6JLQ - chains A and C of the 3 polymer chains in the assembly; structure by X-ray diffraction, 3.10 A resolution.

[Chain A]
Protein: Ubiquitin carboxyl-terminal hydrolase 46
From: Homo sapiens
Notes: EC 3.4.19.12
UniProtKB: P62068 (UBP46_HUMAN); residue numbers follow UniProt; this construct covers 24-366
Amino-acid sequence (352 residues; each row starts with the number of its first residue):
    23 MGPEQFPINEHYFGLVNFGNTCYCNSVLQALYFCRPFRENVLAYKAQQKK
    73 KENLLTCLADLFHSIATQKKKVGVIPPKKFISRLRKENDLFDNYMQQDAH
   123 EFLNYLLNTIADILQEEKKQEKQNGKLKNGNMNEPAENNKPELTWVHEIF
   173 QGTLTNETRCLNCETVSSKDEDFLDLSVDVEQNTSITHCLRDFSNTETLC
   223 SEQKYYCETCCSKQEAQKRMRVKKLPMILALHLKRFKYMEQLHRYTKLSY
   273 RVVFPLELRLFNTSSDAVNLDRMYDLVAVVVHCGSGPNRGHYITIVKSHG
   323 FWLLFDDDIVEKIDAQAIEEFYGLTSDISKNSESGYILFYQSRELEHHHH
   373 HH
Not modelled in the structure: 23-34, 66-76, 89-96, 143-163, 367-374
Sequence notes: initiating methionine (23); expression tag (367-374)
Bound ions: Zn2+: Cys182, Cys185, Cys229, Cys232
UniProt features mapped onto this chain:
  - active site: Cys44 (Nucleophile), His313 (Proton acceptor)
  - binding site (Zn(2+)): Cys182, Cys185, Cys229, Cys232
What the authors report for this chain:
  - mutagenesis - E186K: abolished binding to WD repeat-containing protein 48
  - mutagenesis - E186K, E279R, E279R/D293R, D293R, T347A/S348A: unchanged binding to WD repeat-containing protein 20, highly similar to WD repeat protein 20 (chain C)
  - mutagenesis - C44S, E186K: abolished catalytic activity on PHLPP1
  - catalytic residues: Cys44 (proposed by the authors, not directly observed)
  - mutagenesis - V275D/F283A: decreased catalytic activity on PHLPP1
  - mutagenesis - T347A/S348A: unchanged catalytic activity on PHLPP1

[Chain C]
Protein: WD repeat-containing protein 20, highly similar to WD repeat protein 20
From: Homo sapiens
UniProtKB: chimeric construct of Q8TBZ3, B3KQX8, L8I535: residues 1-318 from Q8TBZ3 (WDR20_HUMAN) positions 1-318 (same numbers); residues 363-488 from B3KQX8 positions 106-137 (offset varies); residues 509-569 from L8I535 positions 535-595 (UniProt number = residue number + 26)
Amino-acid sequence (444 residues; row label = number of the first residue in the row; note: 133 numbers in that range are skipped by the numbering (no residue carries them; nothing is unmodelled there); numbers below 1 keep their minus sign (Met-7 is residue -7)):
    -7 MGHHHHHHMATEGGGKEMNEIKTQFTTREGLYKLLPHSEYSRPNRVPFNS
    43 QGSNPVRVSFVNLNDQSGNGDRLCFNVGRELYFYIYKGVRKAADLSKPID
    93 KRIYKGTQPTCHDFNHLTATAESVSLLVGFSAGQVQLIDPIKKETSKLFN
   143 EERLIDKSRVTCVKWVPGSESLFLVAHSSGNMYLYNVEHTCGTTAPHYQL
   193 LKQGESFAVHTCKSKSTRNPLLKWTVGEGALNEFAFSPDGKFLACVSQDG
   243 FLRVFNFDSVELHGTMKSYFGGLLCVCWSPDGKYIVTGGEDDLVTVWSFV
   293 DCRVIARGHGHKSWVSVVAFDPYTTSGGG
   361 GSVSVTYRFGSVGQDTQLCLWDLTEDILFPH
   486 QPLGGGGSGGGGSGGGGSGGGGSLGTPLCPRMEDVPLLEPLICKKIAHER
   536 LTVLIFLEDCIVTACQEGFICTWGRPGKVVSFNP
Not modelled in the structure: -7 to 10, 361, 486-508, 569
Sequence notes: initiating methionine (-7); expression tag (-6 to 0); linker (319-321, 361-362, 489-508)
UniProt features mapped onto this chain:
  - modified residue: Ala2 (N-acetylalanine)
What the authors report for this chain:
  - mutagenesis - N41A, N41A/E534A, E534A: unchanged binding to Ubiquitin carboxyl-terminal hydrolase 46 (chain A)
  - mutagenesis - N41A, N41A/E534A, E534A: unchanged catalytic activity with Ubiquitin carboxyl-terminal hydrolase 46 (chain A)
  - mutagenesis - F262A, F262A/W306A, W306A: abolished catalytic activity with Ubiquitin carboxyl-terminal hydrolase 46 (chain A)

[Chain A / chain C interface]
Residue-residue contacts - 45 pairs, chain A then chain C:
  Asn205(A) with Ser305(C); Gln374(C); Asp375(C); Thr376(C); His533(C)
  Thr206(A) with Lys304(C); Ser305(C)
  Ser207(A) with Asp284(C), hydrogen bond; Lys304(C), hydrogen bond (backbone-backbone); Ser305(C)
  Thr209(A) with Phe262(C); Asp284(C)
  His210(A) with Asp284(C); Lys304(C)
  Arg213(A) with His301(C)
  Arg273(A) with Gln374(C), hydrogen bond; Arg535(C)
  Val275(A) with Ser305(C); Trp306(C); Gln374(C)
  Phe276(A) with Trp306(C)
  Pro277(A) with Glu282(C); Trp306(C)
  Glu279(A) with Lys259(C), salt bridge; Phe262(C); Gly263(C), hydrogen bond (side chain-backbone)
  Leu280(A) with Phe262(C), hydrophobic
  Arg281(A) with Tyr261(C), hydrogen bond (side chain-backbone); Phe262(C); Leu509(C)
  Phe283(A) with Tyr261(C), hydrophobic; Phe262(C), hydrophobic; Leu285(C), hydrophobic; Met517(C), hydrophobic
  Asp293(A) with Tyr261(C); Arg516(C), salt bridge
  Met295(A) with Tyr261(C); Phe262(C), hydrophobic
  Gln338(A) with Arg151(C), hydrogen bond
  Tyr344(A) with Trp306(C)
  Thr347(A) with Ser42(C); Glu534(C), hydrogen bond
  Ser348(A) with Asn41(C); Ser42(C); Glu534(C)
Other interface residues (no listed pair), chain A (21 interface residues in all): Glu342
Other interface residues (no listed pair), chain C (25 interface residues in all): Gly44, Asp283
The authors on this interface:
  - pairs named by the authors: Val275(A)-Trp306(C) (hydrophobic contact), Glu279(A)-Lys259(C) (salt bridge), Phe283(A)-Phe262(C) (hydrophobic contact), Asp293(A)-Arg516(C) (salt bridge), Thr347(A)-Glu534(C) (hydrogen bond), Ser348(A)-Asn41(C)
  - hot spots on chain A (mutagenesis) - V275D/F283A: abolished binding to WD repeat-containing protein 20, highly similar to WD repeat protein 20 (chain C)
  - hot spots on chain C (mutagenesis) - F262A/W306A: abolished binding to Ubiquitin carboxyl-terminal hydrolase 46 (chain A)

[Summary]
21 residues of chain A face 25 of chain C across their interface, with 7 hydrogen bonds and 2 salt bridges.
Among the polar pairs are Glu279(A)-Lys259(C), Asp293(A)-Arg516(C) and Ser207(A)-Asp284(C). The authors report
hydrophobic contacts between Val275(A) and Trp306(C) and Phe283(A) and Phe262(C); salt bridges between
Glu279(A) and Lys259(C) and Asp293(A) and Arg516(C); a hydrogen bond between Thr347(A) and Glu534(C). From the
paper: the catalytic residue Cys44(A); F262A, F262A/W306A and W306A of chain C abolish catalytic activity with
Ubiquitin carboxyl-terminal hydrolase 46 (chain A); 13 substitutions were tested in all.
Chain A is Ubiquitin carboxyl-terminal hydrolase 46 and chain C is WD repeat-containing protein 20, highly
similar to WD repeat protein 20, both from Homo sapiens; the structure, Crystal structure of human
USP46-WDR48-WDR20 complex, was determined by X-ray diffraction.
